Entry 3OYF (X-ray diffraction, 2.51 A resolution); this record covers chains A and B of the 4 polymer chains in the assembly.

# Chain A (and B)
Molecule: PFV integrase
Source organism: Human spumaretrovirus
Notes: fragment: to 1143; chain B of this document is another copy of the same molecule, construct and numbering; everything in this record applies to it too
UniProtKB: P14350 (POL_FOAMV); residues 1-392 here correspond to UniProt positions 752-1143 (UniProt number = residue number + 751)
Chain sequence (395 residues; each row starts with the number of its first residue; numbers below 1 keep their minus sign (Gly-2 is residue -2)):
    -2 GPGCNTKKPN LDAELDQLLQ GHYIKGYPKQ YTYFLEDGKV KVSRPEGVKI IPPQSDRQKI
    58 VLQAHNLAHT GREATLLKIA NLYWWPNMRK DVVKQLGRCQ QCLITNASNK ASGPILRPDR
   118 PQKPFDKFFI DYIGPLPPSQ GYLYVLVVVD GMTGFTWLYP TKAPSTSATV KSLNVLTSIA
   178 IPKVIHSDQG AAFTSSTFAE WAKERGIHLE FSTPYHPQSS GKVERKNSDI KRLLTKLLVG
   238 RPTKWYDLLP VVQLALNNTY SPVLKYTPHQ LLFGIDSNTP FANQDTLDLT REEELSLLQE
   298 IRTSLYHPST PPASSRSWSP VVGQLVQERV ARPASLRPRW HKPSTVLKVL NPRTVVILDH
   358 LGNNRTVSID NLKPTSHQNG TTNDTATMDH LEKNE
Not modelled in the structure: -2 to 7, 376-392 (chain B: -2 to 115, 300-392)
Sequence notes: expression tag (-2 to 0); variant Ser217 (Gly968 in P14350), Gly218 (Ser969 in P14350)
Metal / ion sites: Zn2+: His62, His66, Cys96, Cys99; Mg2+ site 1: Asp128, Asp185 (together with magnesium); Mg2+ site 2: Asp128, Glu221 (together with magnesium)
Small-molecule neighbours:
  - magnesium: Asp128, Tyr129, Asp185, Gly187, Tyr212, His213, Pro214, Gln215, Glu221, Asn224
  - magnesium (ZYP; 5-(1,1-dioxido-1,2-thiazinan-2-yl)-N-(4-fluorobenzyl)-8-hydroxy-1,6-naphthyridine-7-carboxamide): Asp128, Tyr129, Asp185, Gly187, Tyr212, His213, Pro214, Gln215, Glu221
What the authors report for this chain:
  - mutagenesis - S217Q, N224H: decreased catalytic activity
  - mutagenesis - S217H: increased catalytic activity

# Interface between chain A and chain B
Contacting residue pairs - 64 pairs, chain A then chain B:
  Pro121(A) with Ile272(B)
  Phe122(A) with Phe270(B), hydrophobic; Asn275(B), hydrogen bond (backbone-side chain)
  Asn171(A) with Pro247(B)
  Thr174(A) with Leu251(B)
  Ser175(A) with Pro247(B); Gln250(B); Leu251(B)
  Ile176(A) with Phe152(B); Trp154(B); Phe270(B), hydrophobic
  Ala177(A) with Leu251(B), hydrophobic
  Ile178(A) with Leu251(B), hydrophobic; Asn275(B), hydrogen bond (backbone-side chain); Thr276(B)
  Pro179(A) with Asn275(B)
  Lys180(A) with Asn275(B), hydrogen bond
  Pro247(A) with Ser175(B)
  Gln250(A) with Ser175(B), hydrogen bond (side chain-backbone); Ile176(B)
  Leu251(A) with Thr174(B); Ser175(B); Ile178(B), hydrophobic
  His266(A) with Phe122(B)
  Leu269(A) with Leu269(B); Phe270(B)
  Phe270(A) with Phe122(B), hydrophobic; Leu269(B), hydrophobic; Phe270(B), hydrophobic
  Ile272(A) with Lys120(B); Phe122(B)
  Asp273(A) with Phe122(B)
  Ser274(A) with Phe122(B); Ala177(B); Ile178(B), hydrogen bond (side chain-backbone)
  Asn275(A) with Ile178(B), hydrogen bond (backbone-backbone); Pro179(B), hydrogen bond (side chain-backbone); Lys180(B); Arg202(B); Gly203(B), hydrogen bond (side chain-backbone)
  Thr276(A) with Ile178(B)
  Thr283(A) with Lys120(B), hydrogen bond (backbone-side chain)
  Leu284(A) with Arg117(B); Pro118(B); Lys120(B)
  Leu286(A) with Pro118(B); Lys120(B), hydrogen bond (backbone-side chain)
  Thr287(A) with Pro118(B); Lys120(B)
  Arg288(A) with Lys120(B); Pro121(B); Met149(B); Leu268(B), hydrogen bond (side chain-backbone); Leu269(B), hydrogen bond (side chain-backbone)
  Glu289(A) with Tyr263(B)
  Glu291(A) with Lys120(B), salt bridge
  Leu292(A) with Gln267(B); Leu268(B); Gly271(B)
  Leu295(A) with Phe270(B)
  Gln296(A) with Gly271(B)
  Arg299(A) with Phe270(B), hydrogen bond (side chain-backbone); Gly271(B); Ile272(B)
Interface residues without a listed pair, chain A (36 interface residues in all): Lys120, Phe152, Trp154, Asp285
Interface residues without a listed pair, chain B (32 interface residues in all): Gln119, Ile204, His266

# Overview
36 residues of chain A face 32 of chain B across their interface; the contacts include 13 hydrogen bonds and 1
salt bridge. Polar pairs include Glu291(A)-Lys120(B), Phe122(A)-Asn275(B) and Ile178(A)-Asn275(B). Ligands of
chain A: magnesium. The paper reports that S217Q and N224H of chain A reduce catalytic activity; S217H of
chain A increases catalytic activity.
Chain A and chain B are both PFV integrase (Human spumaretrovirus); the structure, Crystal structure of the
Prototype Foamy Virus (PFV) intasome in complex with magnesium and the INSTI ..., was determined by X-ray
diffraction (same publication as 3OYA, 3OYB, 3OYC, 3OYD, 3OYE, 3OYG and 4 further entries).
